Entry 7DBC (X-ray diffraction, 2.40 A resolution); this record covers chains A and F of the 6 polymer chains in the assembly.

Chain A:
Molecule: Tubulin alpha-1B chain
Organism: Sus scrofa
Reference sequence: Q2XVP4 (TBA1B_PIG); residues 1-451 here = UniProt positions 1-451
Chain sequence (451 residues; row label = number of the first residue in the row):
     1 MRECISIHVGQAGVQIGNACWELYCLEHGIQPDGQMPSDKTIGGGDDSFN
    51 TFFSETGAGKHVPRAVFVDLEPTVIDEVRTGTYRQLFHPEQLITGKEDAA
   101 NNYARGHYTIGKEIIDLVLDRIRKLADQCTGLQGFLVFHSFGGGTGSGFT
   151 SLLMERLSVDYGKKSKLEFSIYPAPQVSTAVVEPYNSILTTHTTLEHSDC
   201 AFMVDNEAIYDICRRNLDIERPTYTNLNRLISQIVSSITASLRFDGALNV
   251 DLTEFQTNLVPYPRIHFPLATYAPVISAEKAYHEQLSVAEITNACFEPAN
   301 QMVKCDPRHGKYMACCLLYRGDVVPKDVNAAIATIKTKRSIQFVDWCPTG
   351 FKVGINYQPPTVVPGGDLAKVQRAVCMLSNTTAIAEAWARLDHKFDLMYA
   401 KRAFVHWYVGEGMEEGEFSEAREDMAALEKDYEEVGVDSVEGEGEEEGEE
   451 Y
Disordered / not traced: 439-451
Curated features (UniProtKB/Swiss-Prot):
  - motif: Met-1 to Cys-4 (MREC motif)
  - active site: Glu-254
  - binding site (GTP): Gly-10, Gln-11, Ala-12, Gln-15, Glu-71, Ala-99, Ser-140, Gly-143, Gly-144, Thr-145, Gly-146, Thr-179, Glu-183, Asn-206, Tyr-224, Asn-228, Leu-252
  - binding site (Mg(2+)): Glu-71
  - site: Tyr-451 (Involved in polymerization)
  - modified residue: Lys-40 (N6,N6,N6-trimethyllysine), Ser-48 (Phosphoserine), Ser-232 (Phosphoserine), Tyr-282 (3'-nitrotyrosine), Arg-339 (Omega-N-methylarginine), Ser-439 (Phosphoserine), Glu-443 (5-glutamyl polyglutamate), Glu-445 (5-glutamyl polyglutamate), Tyr-451 (3'-nitrotyrosine)
  - cross-link (Glycyl lysine isopeptide (Lys-Gly)): Lys-326 (interchain with G-Cter in ubiquitin), Lys-370 (interchain with G-Cter in ubiquitin)

Chain F:
Molecule: Tubulin tyrosine ligase
Organism: Gallus gallus
Reference sequence: E1BQ43 (E1BQ43_CHICK); residue numbers follow UniProt; this construct covers 1-378
Chain sequence (384 residues; each row starts with the number of its first residue):
     1 MYTFVVRDENSSVYAEVSRLLLATGQWKRLRKDNPRFNLMLGERNRLPFG
    51 RLGHEPGLVQLVNYYRGADKLCRKASLVKLIKTSPELSESCTWFPESYVI
   101 YPTNLKTPVAPAQNGIRHLINNTRTDEREVFLAAYNRRREGREGNVWIAK
   151 SSAGAKGEGILISSEASELLDFIDEQGQVHVIQKYLEKPLLLEPGHRKFD
   201 IRSWVLVDHLYNIYLYREGVLRTSSEPYNSANFQDKTCHLTNHCIQKEYS
   251 KNYGRYEEGNEMFFEEFNQYLMDALNTTLENSILLQIKHIIRSCLMCIEP
   301 AISTKHLHYQSFQLFGFDFMVDEELKVWLIEVNGAPACAQKLYAELCQGI
   351 VDVAISSVFPLADTGQKTSQPTSIFIKLHHHHHH
Disordered / not traced: 103-125, 152-157, 175-178, 363-371, 381-384
Construct notes: expression tag (379-384)

Chain A / chain F interface:
Contacting residue pairs - 21 pairs, chain A then chain F:
  Gln-176(A) / Pro-56(F)
  Glu-207(A) / His-54(F)  salt bridge
  Lys-304(A) / His-54(F)
  Asp-306(A) / Arg-66(F)
  Asp-306(A) / Leu-307(F)
  Arg-308(A) / Pro-300(F)  hydrogen bond (side chain-backbone)
  Arg-308(A) / Ala-301(F)  hydrogen bond (side chain-backbone)
  Arg-308(A) / Ile-302(F)
  Arg-308(A) / Ser-303(F)  hydrogen bond (side chain-backbone)
  Arg-308(A) / Leu-307(F)
  His-309(A) / Arg-66(F)  hydrogen bond (side chain-backbone)
  His-309(A) / Gly-67(F)
  His-309(A) / Ala-301(F)  hydrogen bond (side chain-backbone)
  Lys-338(A) / Pro-300(F)
  Ser-340(A) / Ala-301(F)
  Glu-386(A) / Gly-50(F)
  Glu-386(A) / Arg-66(F)  salt bridge
  Arg-390(A) / Gly-50(F)
  Arg-390(A) / His-54(F)  hydrogen bond
  His-393(A) / Arg-51(F)
  Glu-433(A) / Arg-46(F)  salt bridge
Also at the interface, not in a pair above, chain A (15 interface residues in all): Glu-297, Pro-298, Cys-305
Also at the interface, not in a pair above, chain F (15 interface residues in all): Gly-53, His-306, His-308

In short:
Chain A and chain F each contribute 15 residues to their interface, with 6 hydrogen bonds and 3 salt bridges.
Polar pairs include Glu-207(A)/His-54(F), Glu-386(A)/Arg-66(F) and Glu-433(A)/Arg-46(F). UniProt lists
active-site residue Glu-254(A), 17 GTP-binding residues and Mg2+-binding residue Glu-71(A) on chain A.
Here chain A is Tubulin alpha-1B chain (Sus scrofa) and chain F is Tubulin tyrosine ligase (Gallus gallus).
Entry 7DBC (PRA in complex with tubulin) was determined by X-ray diffraction.
